4QW5 - chains H and I of the 28 polymer chains in the assembly; structure by X-ray diffraction, 3.00 A resolution.

[Chain H]
Protein: Proteasome subunit beta type-2
Source organism: Saccharomyces cerevisiae
Notes: EC 3.4.25.1
Reference sequence: P25043 (PSB2_YEAST); residues 1-232 here correspond to UniProt positions 30-261 (UniProt number = residue number + 29)
Sequence (232 residues; numbered 1 to 232; the number before each row is that of its first residue):
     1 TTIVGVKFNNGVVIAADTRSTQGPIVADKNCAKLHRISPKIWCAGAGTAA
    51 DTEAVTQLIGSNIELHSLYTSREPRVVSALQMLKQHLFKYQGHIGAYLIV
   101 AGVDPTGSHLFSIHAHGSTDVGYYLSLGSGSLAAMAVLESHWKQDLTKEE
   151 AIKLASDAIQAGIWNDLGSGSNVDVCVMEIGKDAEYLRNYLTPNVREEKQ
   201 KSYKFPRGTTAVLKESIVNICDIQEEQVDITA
Not modelled in the structure: 223-232
Glycans and other covalent adducts: CARFILZOMIB, bound form (3BV) linked to T1
Small-molecule neighbours:
  - CARFILZOMIB, bound form (3BV; N-{(2S)-2-[(morpholin-4-ylacetyl)amino]-4-phenylbutanoyl}-L-leucyl-N-[(2R,3S,4S)-1,3-dihydroxy-2,6-dimethylheptan-4-yl]-L-phenylalaninamide), molecule 1: R19, S20, T21, Q22, A27, C31, K33, G45, A46, G47, T48, A49, T52, S129, G168
  - CARFILZOMIB, bound form (3BV), molecule 2: H114, H116, S118, D120
Swiss-Prot annotation at these positions:
  - active site: T1 (Nucleophile)

[Chain I]
Protein: Proteasome subunit beta type-3
Source organism: Saccharomyces cerevisiae
Notes: EC 3.4.25.1
Reference sequence: P25451 (PSB3_YEAST); residues 0-204 here correspond to UniProt positions 1-205 (UniProt number = residue number + 1)
Sequence (205 residues; each row starts with the number of its first residue; numbering starts at 0):
     0 MSDPSSINGGIVVAMTGKDCVAIACDLRLGSQSLGVSNKFEKIFHYGHVF
    50 LGITGLATDVTTLNEMFRYKTNLYKLKEERAIEPETFTQLVSSSLYERRF
   100 GPYFVGPVVAGINSKSGKPFIAGFDLIGCIDEAKDFIVSGTASDQLFGMC
   150 ESLYEPNLEPEDLFETISQALLNAADRDALSGWGAVVYIIKKDEVVKRYL
   200 KMRQD
Not modelled in the structure: 0
Bound ions: Mg2+: D204 (shared with 3 residues of chain Y)
Small-molecule neighbours: CARFILZOMIB, bound form (3BV; N-{(2S)-2-[(morpholin-4-ylacetyl)amino]-4-phenylbutanoyl}-L-leucyl-N-[(2R,3S,4S)-1,3-dihydroxy-2,6-dimethylheptan-4-yl]-L-phenylalaninamide): S4, R98, D124, L125, I126, C128, D130
Swiss-Prot annotation at these positions:
  - modified residue: S30 (Phosphoserine)
  - cross-link: K69 (Glycyl lysine isopeptide (Lys-Gly) (interchain with G-Cter in ubiquitin))

[Chain H / chain I interface]
Residue-residue contacts - 59 pairs, chain H then chain I:
  I25(H) - D143(I)
  I25(H) - F146(I)  hydrophobic
  V26(H) - F146(I)
  A27(H) - D130(I)
  D28(H) - D130(I)
  D28(H) - E131(I)
  K29(H) - E150(I)  salt bridge
  A49(H) - C128(I)  hydrophobic
  A50(H) - Y95(I)
  A50(H) - I126(I)  hydrophobic
  A50(H) - C128(I)
  D51(H) - Y95(I)  hydrogen bond
  D51(H) - R98(I)  salt bridge
  A54(H) - Y95(I)
  Y90(H) - F99(I)  hydrophobic
  H93(H) - R98(I)  hydrogen bond (backbone-side chain)
  H93(H) - F99(I)
  I94(H) - F99(I)  hydrophobic
  R196(H) - E150(I)  salt bridge
  K199(H) - E150(I)
  K199(H) - S151(I)
  K199(H) - Y153(I)  hydrogen bond (side chain-backbone)
  S202(H) - E154(I)  hydrogen bond
  Y203(H) - S151(I)
  Y203(H) - L152(I)  hydrophobic
  Y203(H) - E154(I)
  K204(H) - E154(I)
  K204(H) - D161(I)
  F205(H) - L152(I)  hydrophobic
  F205(H) - Q168(I)
  R207(H) - E160(I)
  R207(H) - D161(I)  salt bridge
  G208(H) - E164(I)  hydrogen bond (backbone-side chain)
  T209(H) - E164(I)
  T210(H) - E164(I)  hydrogen bond
  T210(H) - S167(I)
  T210(H) - Q168(I)  hydrogen bond
  T210(H) - L199(I)
  A211(H) - L199(I)
  A211(H) - K200(I)  hydrogen bond (backbone-backbone)
  V212(H) - F163(I)  hydrophobic
  V212(H) - Y198(I)
  L213(H) - Y198(I)  hydrogen bond (backbone-backbone)
  L213(H) - L199(I)
  L213(H) - K200(I)
  K214(H) - K196(I)
  K214(H) - R197(I)
  K214(H) - Y198(I)  hydrogen bond (backbone-backbone)
  E215(H) - K196(I)
  E215(H) - R197(I)  salt bridge
  S216(H) - V195(I)
  S216(H) - K196(I)  hydrogen bond (backbone-backbone)
  I217(H) - V194(I)
  V218(H) - V194(I)  hydrogen bond (backbone-backbone)
  V218(H) - K196(I)
  N219(H) - H44(I)
  I220(H) - G46(I)
  I220(H) - V194(I)  hydrophobic
  D222(H) - K74(I)  salt bridge
Also at the interface, not in a pair above, chain H (35 interface residues in all): T48, P206
Also at the interface, not in a pair above, chain I (38 interface residues in all): H47, F49, D124, E158, T165, L171, Y187, E193

[In short]
The interface between chain H and chain I involves 35 residues on one side and 38 on the other; the contacts
include 12 hydrogen bonds and 6 salt bridges. Polar contacts include K29(H)-E150(I), D51(H)-R98(I) and
R196(H)-E150(I). Ligands of chain H: CARFILZOMIB, bound form.
Here chain H is Proteasome subunit beta type-2 and chain I is Proteasome subunit beta type-3, both from
Saccharomyces cerevisiae. Entry 4QW5 (yCP beta5-M45A mutant in complex with carfilzomib) was determined by
X-ray diffraction (same publication as 4QUX, 4QUY, 4QV0, 4QV1, 4QV3, 4QV4 and 42 further entries).
